PDB entry 7O11 | electron microscopy, 3.70 A resolution | chains A and E of the 5 polymer chains in the assembly

== Chain A ==
Molecule: Probable ABC transporter binding protein NosD
From: Pseudomonas stutzeri ATCC 14405
Reference sequence: P19843 (NOSD_PSEST); residues 1-436 here = UniProt positions 1-436
Amino-acid sequence (436 residues; each row starts with the number of its first residue):
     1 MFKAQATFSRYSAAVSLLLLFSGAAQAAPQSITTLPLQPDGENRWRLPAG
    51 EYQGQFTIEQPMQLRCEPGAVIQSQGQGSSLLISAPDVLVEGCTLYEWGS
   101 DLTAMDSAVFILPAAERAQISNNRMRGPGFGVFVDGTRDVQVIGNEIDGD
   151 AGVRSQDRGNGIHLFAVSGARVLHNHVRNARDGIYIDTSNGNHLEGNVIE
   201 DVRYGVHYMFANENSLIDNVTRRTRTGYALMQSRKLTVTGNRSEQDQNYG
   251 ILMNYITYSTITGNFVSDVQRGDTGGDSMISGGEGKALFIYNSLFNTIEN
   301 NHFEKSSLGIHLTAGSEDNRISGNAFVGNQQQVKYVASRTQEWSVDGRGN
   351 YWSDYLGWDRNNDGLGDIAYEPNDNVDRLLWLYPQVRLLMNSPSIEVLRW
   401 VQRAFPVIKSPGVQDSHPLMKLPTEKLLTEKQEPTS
Not modelled in the structure: 1-27, 430-436
Metal / ion sites: Mg2+: D359, N361, D363, D367

== Chain E ==
Molecule: Probable ABC transporter permease protein NosY
From: Pseudomonas stutzeri ATCC 14405
Reference sequence: P19845 (NOSY_PSEST); residue numbers follow UniProt; this construct covers 1-276
Amino-acid sequence (276 residues; row label = number of the first residue in the row):
     1 MNQVWNIARKELSDGLRNRWLLAISLLFAVLAVGIAWLGAAASGQLGFTS
    51 IPATIASLASLATFLMPLIALLLAYDAIVGEDEGGTLMLLLTYPLGRGQI
   101 LLGKFVGHGLILALAVLIGFGCAALAIALLVEGVELGMLFWAFGRFMISS
   151 TLLGWVFLAFAYVLSGKVNEKSSAAGLALGVWFLFVLVFDLVLLALLVLS
   201 EGKFNPELLPWLLLLNPTDIYRLINLSGFEGSGSAMGVLSLGADLPVPAA
   251 VLWLCLLAWIGVSLLLAYAIFRRRLT
Not modelled in the structure: 1, 43-50, 228-244, 275-276

== How chain A and chain E interact ==
Contacting residue pairs - 32 pairs, chain A then chain E:
  L379(A) - V198(E)  hydrophobic
  Y383(A) - L197(E)
  Y383(A) - V198(E)  hydrophobic
  Q385(A) - P206(E)
  Q385(A) - L209(E)
  V386(A) - L197(E)  hydrophobic
  L388(A) - P210(E)  hydrophobic
  L388(A) - R222(E)  hydrogen bond (backbone-side chain)
  L389(A) - D190(E)
  L389(A) - L194(E)  hydrophobic
  L389(A) - L209(E)  hydrophobic
  L389(A) - L213(E)  hydrophobic
  L389(A) - R222(E)
  N391(A) - A56(E)  hydrogen bond (side chain-backbone)
  N391(A) - A59(E)
  N391(A) - S60(E)  hydrogen bond (backbone-side chain)
  N391(A) - R222(E)
  S392(A) - S60(E)
  S392(A) - D190(E)  hydrogen bond
  S392(A) - R222(E)
  P393(A) - S60(E)
  P393(A) - T63(E)
  P393(A) - F64(E)  hydrophobic
  P393(A) - V186(E)  hydrophobic
  S394(A) - L187(E)
  S394(A) - D190(E)
  S394(A) - L191(E)
  I395(A) - L194(E)  hydrophobic
  E396(A) - F64(E)
  V397(A) - F64(E)  hydrophobic
  V397(A) - L187(E)  hydrophobic
  L398(A) - L191(E)  hydrophobic
Other interface residues (no listed pair), chain A (15 interface residues in all): R387
Other interface residues (no listed pair), chain E (22 interface residues in all): S57, L193, L223, L226, L245

== Summary ==
Chain A and chain E form an interface of 15 and 22 residues respectively, with 4 hydrogen bonds. Polar pairs
include L388(A)-R222(E), N391(A)-A56(E) and N391(A)-S60(E). D359(A), N361(A), D363(A) and D367(A) form the
Mg2+ site.
Here chain A is Probable ABC transporter binding protein NosD and chain E is Probable ABC transporter permease
protein NosY, both from Pseudomonas stutzeri ATCC 14405. Entry 7O11 (ABC transporter NosDFY, nucleotide-free
in GDN, R-domain 1) was determined by electron microscopy, deposited together with 7O0Y, 7O0Z, 7O10, 7O12,
7O13, 7O14 and 10 further entries.
